8XIW - chains A and D of the 7 polymer chains in the assembly; structure by electron microscopy, 2.85 A resolution.

== Chain A ==
Molecule: Methane monooxygenase
Organism: Methylosinus sporium
Reference sequence: Q27RN7 (Q27RN7_METSR); residues 1-526 here = UniProt positions 1-526
Amino-acid sequence (526 residues; row label = number of the first residue in the row):
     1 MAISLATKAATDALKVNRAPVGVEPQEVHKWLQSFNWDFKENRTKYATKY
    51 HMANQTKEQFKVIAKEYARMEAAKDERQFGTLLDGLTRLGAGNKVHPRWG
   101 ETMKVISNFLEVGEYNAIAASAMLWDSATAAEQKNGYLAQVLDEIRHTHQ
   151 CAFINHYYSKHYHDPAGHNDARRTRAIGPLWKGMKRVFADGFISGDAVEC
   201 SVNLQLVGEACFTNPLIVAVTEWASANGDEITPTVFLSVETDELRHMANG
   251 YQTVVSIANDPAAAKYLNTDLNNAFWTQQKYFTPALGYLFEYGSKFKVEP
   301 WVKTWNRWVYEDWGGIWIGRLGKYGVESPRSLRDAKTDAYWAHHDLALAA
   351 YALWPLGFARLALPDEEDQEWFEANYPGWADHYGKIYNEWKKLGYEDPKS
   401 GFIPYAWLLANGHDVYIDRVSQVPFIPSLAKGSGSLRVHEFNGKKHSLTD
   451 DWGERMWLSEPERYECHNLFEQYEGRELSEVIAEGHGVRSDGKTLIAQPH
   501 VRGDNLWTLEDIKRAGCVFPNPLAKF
Not modelled in the structure: 1-15
Ion coordination: Fe ion site 1: Glu114, Glu144, His147, Glu243; Fe ion site 2: Glu144, Glu209, Glu243, His246
What the authors report for this chain:
  - Fe ion coordination: Glu114, Glu144, His147, Glu209, Glu243, His246
  - conformationally variable residues (side-chain flip): Leu110, Glu114, Glu209, Thr213, Asn214, Pro215, Leu216, Val218, Glu240, Glu243
  - contacts within the chain: Glu209-Thr213

== Chain D ==
Molecule: Methane monooxygenase
Organism: Methylosinus sporium
Reference sequence: Q27RN5 (Q27RN5_METSR); residues 1-138 here = UniProt positions 1-138
Amino-acid sequence (138 residues; each row starts with the number of its first residue):
     1 MSSAHNAYNAGIMQKTGKAFADEFFAEENQVVHESNAVVLVLMKSDEIDA
    51 IIEDMVLKGGKAKNPSIVVEDKAGFWWIKADGAIEIDAAEASDLLGKPFS
   101 VYDLLVNVSSTVGRAYTLGTKFTITSELMGLDRALTDI
Not modelled in the structure: 1-3, 137-138

== Chain A / chain D interface ==
Pairs across the interface - 78 pairs, chain A then chain D:
  Gln26(A) - Tyr102(D)
  Lys57(A) - Leu135(D)
  Glu58(A) - Leu135(D)
  Gln59(A) - Ala115(D)
  Gln59(A) - Thr117(D)
  Gln59(A) - Leu135(D)
  Phe60(A) - Leu105(D)  hydrophobic
  Phe60(A) - Ala115(D)
  Phe60(A) - Thr117(D)
  Lys61(A) - Tyr102(D)  hydrogen bond (backbone-side chain)
  Lys61(A) - Thr117(D)  hydrogen bond (side chain-backbone)
  Glu66(A) - Tyr102(D)
  Met70(A) - Tyr102(D)  hydrophobic
  Lys74(A) - Val106(D)
  Arg77(A) - Glu47(D)  salt bridge
  Arg77(A) - Asn107(D)
  Asn214(A) - Ser110(D)  hydrogen bond
  Asn214(A) - Thr111(D)
  Thr221(A) - Phe75(D)
  Glu222(A) - Ala73(D)  hydrogen bond (side chain-backbone)
  Ser225(A) - Ala73(D)
  Leu237(A) - Gly74(D)
  Glu240(A) - Ser109(D)
  Glu240(A) - Ser110(D)
  Thr241(A) - Val106(D)
  Thr241(A) - Val108(D)
  Thr241(A) - Ser109(D)  hydrogen bond (backbone-backbone)
  Leu244(A) - Thr111(D)
  Met247(A) - Thr111(D)
  Tyr251(A) - Leu128(D)
  Tyr251(A) - Met129(D)  hydrogen bond (side chain-backbone)
  Val302(A) - Phe20(D)  hydrophobic
  Val302(A) - Phe24(D)  hydrophobic
  Lys303(A) - Met13(D)
  Lys303(A) - Lys15(D)
  Lys303(A) - Phe20(D)
  Asn306(A) - Met13(D)
  Asn306(A) - Phe24(D)
  Arg307(A) - Ala7(D)
  Arg307(A) - Tyr8(D)  hydrogen bond (side chain-backbone)
  Arg307(A) - Met13(D)
  Arg307(A) - Lys79(D)
  Trp308(A) - Tyr8(D)
  Tyr310(A) - Asn29(D)  hydrogen bond (side chain-backbone)
  Tyr310(A) - Val31(D)  hydrogen bond (side chain-backbone)
  Tyr310(A) - His33(D)
  Asp312(A) - Lys79(D)  salt bridge
  Asp312(A) - Val112(D)
  Gly314(A) - Val32(D)
  Gly315(A) - His33(D)
  Gly315(A) - Glu34(D)
  Gly315(A) - Ser35(D)  hydrogen bond (backbone-backbone)
  Ile316(A) - Ser35(D)
  Ile316(A) - Ala37(D)
  Ile316(A) - Val112(D)
  Ile316(A) - Arg114(D)
  Trp317(A) - Val112(D)  hydrogen bond (side chain-backbone)
  Trp317(A) - Arg114(D)
  Arg320(A) - Glu34(D)  salt bridge
  Arg320(A) - Ser35(D)
  Arg320(A) - Ser126(D)  hydrogen bond (side chain-backbone)
  Arg320(A) - Glu127(D)
  Arg320(A) - Leu128(D)
  Leu321(A) - Leu128(D)  hydrophobic
  Lys323(A) - Leu128(D)
  Lys323(A) - Leu131(D)
  Lys323(A) - Asp132(D)  salt bridge
  Tyr324(A) - Leu131(D)
  Ser328(A) - Val32(D)
  Leu332(A) - Gln30(D)
  Leu332(A) - Val32(D)  hydrophobic
  Arg333(A) - Glu27(D)  salt bridge
  Arg333(A) - Gln30(D)
  Lys336(A) - Phe24(D)  hydrogen bond (side chain-backbone)
  Lys336(A) - Phe25(D)
  Lys336(A) - Asn29(D)  hydrogen bond (side chain-backbone)
  Lys336(A) - Gln30(D)
  Tyr340(A) - Ala21(D)
Other interface residues (no listed pair), chain A (54 interface residues in all): Pro25, Val62, Arg69, Val218, Ser238, Val255, Glu299, Trp305, Glu311, Gly319, Thr337, Ala374, Asn375, Pro377
Other interface residues (no listed pair), chain D (56 interface residues in all): Thr16, Gly17, Lys18, Asn36, Val39, Val41, Met43, Lys72, Trp77, Ser100, Gly113, Tyr116, Gly119, Phe122, Thr136
From the paper, about this interface:
  - specific contacts: Thr241(A)-Ser109(D) (hydrogen bond), Phe75(D)-Val218(A)
  - interface residues, chain D: Ser110(D), Ser126(D), Leu131(D), Asp132(D)

== Overview ==
Chain A and chain D form an interface of 54 and 56 residues respectively; the contacts include 14 hydrogen
bonds and 5 salt bridges. Polar pairs include Arg77(A)-Glu47(D), Asp312(A)-Lys79(D) and Arg320(A)-Glu34(D).
The authors report a hydrogen bond between Thr241(A) and Ser109(D); a contact between Phe75(D) and Val218(A).
From the paper: interface residues Ser110(D), Ser126(D) and Leu131(D) among others; Fe ion coordination by
Glu114(A), Glu144(A) and His147(A) among others.
Chain A is Methane monooxygenase and chain D is Methane monooxygenase, both from Methylosinus sporium; the
structure, Cryo-EM complex structure between hydroxylase and regulatory component from soluble methane
monooxygenase, was determined by electron microscopy, deposited together with 8YRD.
